4TV0 - chains A and B; structure by X-ray diffraction, 2.60 A resolution.

Chain A:
Name: Histone RNA hairpin-binding protein
Organism: Drosophila melanogaster
Reference sequence: Q9VAN6 (SLBP_DROME); numbering as in UniProt (aligned over 184-267)
Amino-acid sequence (93 residues; numbered 184 to 276; the number before each row is that of its first residue):
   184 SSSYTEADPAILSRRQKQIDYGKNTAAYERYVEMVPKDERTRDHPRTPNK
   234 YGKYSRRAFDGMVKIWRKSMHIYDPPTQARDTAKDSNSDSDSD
Unresolved in the structure: 184-187, 211-229, 254-276
Differences from the reference sequence: engineered mutation Mse245 (Leu in Q9VAN6), Mse253 (Leu in Q9VAN6); expression tag (268-276)
Modified positions: Mse217 (selenomethionine); Mse245 (selenomethionine); Mse253 (selenomethionine)
Reported in the primary citation:
  - post-translational modification sites: Thr230 (citing earlier work)
  - mutagenesis - T230E, T230E/S269E/S271E/S273E/S275E: increased binding to the 26-nt RNA strand (chain B)

Chain B:
Molecule: 26-nt RNA strand
Sequence (26 nucleotides; each row starts with the number of its first residue):
     1 GGCCAAAGGCCCUUUUCAGGGCCACC
Bound ions: Ca2+ site 1 near A6 (its only coordinating residue here); Ca2+ site 2: G9, U16

Interface between chain A and chain B:
Residue-residue contacts (26; chain A residue first):
  Arg197(A) with C11(B), salt bridge to the phosphate; C12(B), phosphate contact
  Tyr204(A) with U14(B), stacking on the base; U16(B), base contact
  Asn207(A) with U14(B), base contact
  Tyr237(A) with A5(B), base contact
  Ser238(A) with A7(B), hydrogen bond to the sugar; G9(B), hydrogen bond to the phosphate; C10(B), phosphate contact
  Arg239(A) with C10(B), hydrogen bond to the phosphate; C11(B), salt bridge to the phosphate; C12(B), salt bridge to the phosphate
  Arg240(A) with A7(B), phosphate contact; G8(B), salt bridge to the phosphate; G9(B), hydrogen bond to the base; C10(B), base contact
  Ala241(A) with A6(B), hydrogen bond to the sugar; A7(B), sugar contact
  Gly244(A) with A6(B), sugar contact
  Mse245(A) with A5(B), base contact; A6(B), hydrogen bond to the sugar
  Lys247(A) with A18(B), phosphate contact
  Ile248(A) with A6(B), sugar contact
  Arg250(A) with U16(B), hydrogen bond to the sugar; C17(B), salt bridge to the phosphate
  Lys251(A) with C17(B), phosphate contact
Also at the interface, not in a pair above, chain A (17 interface residues in all): Lys200, Thr208, Asp243
Also at the interface, not in a pair above, chain B (15 interface residues in all): U13, G21, C22

In short:
The interface between chain A and chain B involves 17 residues on one side and 15 on the other, with 7
hydrogen bonds, 5 salt bridges and 1 aromatic stacking contact. Polar pairs include Arg240(A)-G9(B),
Ser238(A)-A7(B) and Ala241(A)-A6(B). From the paper: T230E and T230E/S269E/S271E/S273E/S275E of chain A
increase binding to the 26-nt RNA strand (chain B); a modification site at Thr230(A).
Chain A is Histone RNA hairpin-binding protein (Drosophila melanogaster) and chain B is a 26-nt RNA strand;
the structure, Drosophila stem-loop binding protein complexed with histone mRNA stem-loop, Selenomethionine
derivative, was determined by X-ray diffraction together with 4TUW and 4TUX from the same study.
